9KYM - chains A and B of the 4 polymer chains in the assembly; structure by electron microscopy, 3.93 A resolution.

Chain A:
Protein: Energy-coupling factor transporter ATP-binding protein EcfA1
Source organism: Levilactobacillus brevis ATCC 367
Notes: EC 7.-.-.-
UniProt: Q03PY5 (ECFA1_LEVBA); residues 2-279 here = UniProt positions 2-279
Amino-acid sequence (278 residues; row label = number of the first residue in the row):
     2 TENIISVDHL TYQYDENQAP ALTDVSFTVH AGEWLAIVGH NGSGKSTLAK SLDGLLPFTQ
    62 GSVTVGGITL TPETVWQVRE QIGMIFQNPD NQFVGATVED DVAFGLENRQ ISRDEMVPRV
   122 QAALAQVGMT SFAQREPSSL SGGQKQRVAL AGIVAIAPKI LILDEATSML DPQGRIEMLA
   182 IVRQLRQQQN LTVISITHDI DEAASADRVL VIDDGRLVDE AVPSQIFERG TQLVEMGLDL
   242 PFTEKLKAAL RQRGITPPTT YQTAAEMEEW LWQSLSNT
UniProt features mapped onto this chain:
  - binding site (ATP): Gly40 to Ser47

Chain B:
Protein: Energy-coupling factor transporter ATP-binding protein EcfA2
Source organism: Levilactobacillus brevis ATCC 367
Notes: EC 3.6.3.-
UniProt: Q03PY6 (ECFA2_LEVBA); residue numbers follow UniProt; this construct covers 2-290
Amino-acid sequence (289 residues; numbered 2 to 290; the number before each row is that of its first residue):
     2 AIAFEHVTYT YQAGTPMAHT ALTDVSLTVP DRGYLAIIGH TGSGKSTLIQ QLNALLKPTS
    62 GTIKIDEFTI TPETTNAALK PLRQHVGMVF QFPENQLFEE TVRQDIAFGP KNFGMADADA
   122 LALADEMLTT VGLDQSYAER SPFELSGGQM RRVAIAGVLA MQPKVLVLDE PTAGLDPQGR
   182 QEMMRLFARL HQEQGLTIVL VTHQMEDVAQ YAEQVAVMHE GRLMKFGTPA DVFSNREWLQ
   242 DHQLDVPQAA QFARRLRDRG LTFPKQPLTA DQLADYLAQQ WAQRGADHV
Disordered / not traced: 12-19, 287-290

Chain A / chain B interface:
Pairs across the interface (24; chain A residue first):
  Asn42(A) - Asp177(B)
  Met170(A) - Phe93(B)  hydrophobic
  Leu239(A) - Pro178(B)
  Phe243(A) - Gln249(B)
  Phe243(A) - Ala250(B)  hydrophobic
  Phe243(A) - Phe253(B)  hydrophobic
  Phe243(A) - Ala271(B)  hydrophobic
  Ala250(A) - Ala275(B)  hydrophobic
  Leu251(A) - Ala275(B)  hydrophobic
  Arg254(A) - Asp272(B)  hydrogen bond (side chain-backbone)
  Arg254(A) - Ala275(B)
  Arg254(A) - Asp276(B)  salt bridge
  Ile256(A) - Ala279(B)  hydrophobic
  Ile256(A) - Trp282(B)
  Ala265(A) - Arg256(B)
  Glu269(A) - Arg256(B)
  Glu269(A) - Leu257(B)
  Glu269(A) - Arg260(B)  salt bridge
  Glu270(A) - Arg260(B)  salt bridge
  Leu272(A) - Leu257(B)  hydrophobic
  Trp273(A) - Arg260(B)
  Trp273(A) - Gly261(B)
  Thr279(A) - Trp282(B)
  Thr279(A) - Arg285(B)
Other interface residues (no listed pair), chain A (27 interface residues in all): Ser169, Asp172, Pro173, Gln174, His199, Val235, Glu236, Gly238, Asp240, Leu247, Met268, Ser275, Leu276
Other interface residues (no listed pair), chain B (27 interface residues in all): Thr42, Gly175, Gln179, Gln182, His204, Gln244, Leu262, Leu274, Gln281, Gly286

Overview:
Chain A and chain B each contribute 27 residues to their interface, with 1 hydrogen bond and 3 salt bridges.
Among the polar pairs are Arg254(A)-Asp276(B), Glu269(A)-Arg260(B) and Glu270(A)-Arg260(B). Curated annotation
(UniProt) lists 8 ATP-binding residues on chain A.
Chain A is Energy-coupling factor transporter ATP-binding protein EcfA1 and chain B is Energy-coupling factor
transporter ATP-binding protein EcfA2, both from Levilactobacillus brevis ATCC 367; the structure, Folate ECF
transporter affected by PFOS, was determined by electron microscopy.
